Entry 7VV3 (electron microscopy, 2.97 A resolution); this record covers chains B and G of the 5 polymer chains in the assembly.

# Chain B
Protein: Guanine nucleotide-binding protein G(I)/G(S)/G(T) subunit beta-1
Organism: Homo sapiens
Reference sequence: P62873 (GBB1_HUMAN); residue numbers follow UniProt; this construct covers 2-340
Sequence (358 residues; row label = number of the first residue in the row; numbers below 1 keep their minus sign (Met-17 is residue -17)):
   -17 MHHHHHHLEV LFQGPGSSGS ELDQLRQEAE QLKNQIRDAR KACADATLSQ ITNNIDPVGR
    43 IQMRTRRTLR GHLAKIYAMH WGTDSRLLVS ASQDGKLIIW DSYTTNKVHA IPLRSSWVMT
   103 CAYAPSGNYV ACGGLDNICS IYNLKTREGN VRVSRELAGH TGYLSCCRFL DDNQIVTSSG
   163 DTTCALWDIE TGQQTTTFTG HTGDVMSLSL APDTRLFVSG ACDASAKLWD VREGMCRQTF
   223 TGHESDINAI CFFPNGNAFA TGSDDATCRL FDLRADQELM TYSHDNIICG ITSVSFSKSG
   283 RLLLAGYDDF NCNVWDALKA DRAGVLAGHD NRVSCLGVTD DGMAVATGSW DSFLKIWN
Unresolved in the structure: -17 to 1
Sequence notes: initiating methionine (-17); expression tag (-16 to 1)
Cystine bridges: Cys121-Cys149
Swiss-Prot annotation at these positions:
  - modified residue: Ser2 (N-acetylserine), His266 (Phosphohistidine)

# Chain G
Protein: Guanine nucleotide-binding protein G(I)/G(S)/G(O) subunit gamma-2
Organism: Homo sapiens
Reference sequence: P59768 (GBG2_HUMAN); numbering as in UniProt (aligned over 5-62)
Sequence (58 residues; row label = number of the first residue in the row):
     5 NTASIAQARK LVEQLKMEAN IDRIKVSKAA ADLMAYCEAH AKEDPLLTPV PASENPFR
Unresolved in the structure: 5-6, 62

# Chain B / chain G interface
Pairs across the interface (83):
  Leu4(B) - Ser8(G)
  Leu4(B) - Ile9(G)  hydrophobic
  Leu7(B) - Ile9(G)
  Leu7(B) - Ala12(G)  hydrophobic
  Leu7(B) - Arg13(G)
  Leu7(B) - Val16(G)  hydrophobic
  Glu10(B) - Val16(G)
  Leu14(B) - Val16(G)
  Leu14(B) - Leu19(G)
  Leu14(B) - Lys20(G)
  Ile18(B) - Glu22(G)
  Ile18(B) - Ala23(G)  hydrophobic
  Ile18(B) - Arg27(G)
  Arg22(B) - Glu22(G)  salt bridge
  Cys25(B) - Arg27(G)
  Cys25(B) - Ile28(G)
  Cys25(B) - Lys29(G)
  Cys25(B) - Val30(G)  hydrogen bond (backbone-backbone)
  Ala26(B) - Val30(G)  hydrophobic
  Asp27(B) - Lys29(G)
  Asp27(B) - Val30(G)
  Asp27(B) - Ser31(G)  hydrogen bond
  Ala28(B) - Val30(G)
  Ala28(B) - Ser31(G)
  Leu30(B) - Ala34(G)  hydrophobic
  Ile33(B) - Ala34(G)  hydrophobic
  Ile33(B) - Met38(G)  hydrophobic
  Ile37(B) - Met38(G)  hydrophobic
  Ile37(B) - Glu42(G)
  Val40(B) - Leu51(G)  hydrophobic
  Ile43(B) - Leu51(G)
  Met45(B) - Leu50(G)  hydrophobic
  Arg48(B) - Asn59(G)
  Arg48(B) - Phe61(G)
  Arg49(B) - Pro60(G)
  Arg49(B) - Phe61(G)
  Ser84(B) - Phe61(G)
  Tyr85(B) - Pro60(G)
  Tyr85(B) - Phe61(G)  hydrophobic
  Met217(B) - Met21(G)  hydrophobic
  Cys218(B) - Gln18(G)  hydrogen bond (backbone-side chain)
  Cys218(B) - Met21(G)
  Arg219(B) - Glu22(G)
  Thr221(B) - Glu22(G)  hydrogen bond
  Phe235(B) - Leu37(G)  hydrophobic
  Phe235(B) - Tyr40(G)  hydrophobic
  Phe235(B) - Cys41(G)  hydrophobic
  Pro236(B) - Tyr40(G)
  Asn237(B) - Tyr40(G)
  Ala240(B) - Leu37(G)  hydrophobic
  Asp254(B) - Ala33(G)
  Arg256(B) - Arg27(G)
  Arg256(B) - Ile28(G)
  Arg256(B) - Asp36(G)  salt bridge
  Ala257(B) - Val30(G)  hydrophobic
  Asp258(B) - Arg27(G)  salt bridge
  Gln259(B) - Val30(G)
  Leu261(B) - Val30(G)  hydrophobic
  Ser279(B) - Asp48(G)  hydrogen bond
  Ser279(B) - Leu50(G)
  Lys280(B) - Glu47(G)
  Lys280(B) - Asp48(G)
  Ser281(B) - Tyr40(G)
  Ser281(B) - Cys41(G)
  Ser281(B) - His44(G)
  Ser281(B) - Asp48(G)  hydrogen bond
  Gly282(B) - Cys41(G)  hydrogen bond (backbone-side chain)
  Arg283(B) - Cys41(G)
  Arg283(B) - Leu51(G)
  Leu300(B) - Cys41(G)  hydrophobic
  Val320(B) - Leu50(G)  hydrophobic
  Asp323(B) - Pro49(G)
  Gly324(B) - Pro49(G)
  Gly324(B) - Leu50(G)
  Met325(B) - Pro49(G)  hydrophobic
  Met325(B) - Leu50(G)
  Met325(B) - Glu58(G)
  Met325(B) - Asn59(G)
  Met325(B) - Pro60(G)
  Ala326(B) - Phe61(G)  hydrophobic
  Val327(B) - Leu50(G)  hydrophobic
  Asn340(B) - Asn59(G)
  Asn340(B) - Phe61(G)
Other interface residues (no listed pair), chain B (56 interface residues in all): Glu3, Ala11, Ala21, Thr29, Glu215, Gln220, Leu252, Leu284, Ile338
Other interface residues (no listed pair), chain G (38 interface residues in all): Ile25, Asp26, Ala45, Val54

# Summary
Chain B and chain G form an interface of 56 and 38 residues respectively; the contacts include 7 hydrogen
bonds and 3 salt bridges. Polar pairs include Arg22(B)-Glu22(G), Arg256(B)-Asp36(G) and Asp258(B)-Arg27(G).
Here chain B is Guanine nucleotide-binding protein G(I)/G(S)/G(T) subunit beta-1 and chain G is Guanine
nucleotide-binding protein G(I)/G(S)/G(O) subunit gamma-2, both from Homo sapiens. Entry 7VV3 (Cryo-EM
structure of pseudoallergen receptor MRGPRX2 complex with linear cortistatin-14) was determined by electron
microscopy, deposited together with 7VDH, 7VDL, 7VDM, 7VUY, 7VUZ, 7VV0, 7VV4 and 7VV5.
